Entry 3KLV (X-ray diffraction, 2.60 A resolution); this record covers chains A and B of the 3 polymer chains in the assembly.

[Chain A]
Protein: 3D polymerase
From: Foot-and-mouth disease virus - type C
Notes: EC 2.7.7.48
UniProt: Q9QCE3 (Q9QCE3_9PICO); residues 1-470 here correspond to UniProt positions 1858-2327 (UniProt number = residue number + 1857)
Sequence (476 residues; numbered 1 to 476; the number before each row is that of its first residue):
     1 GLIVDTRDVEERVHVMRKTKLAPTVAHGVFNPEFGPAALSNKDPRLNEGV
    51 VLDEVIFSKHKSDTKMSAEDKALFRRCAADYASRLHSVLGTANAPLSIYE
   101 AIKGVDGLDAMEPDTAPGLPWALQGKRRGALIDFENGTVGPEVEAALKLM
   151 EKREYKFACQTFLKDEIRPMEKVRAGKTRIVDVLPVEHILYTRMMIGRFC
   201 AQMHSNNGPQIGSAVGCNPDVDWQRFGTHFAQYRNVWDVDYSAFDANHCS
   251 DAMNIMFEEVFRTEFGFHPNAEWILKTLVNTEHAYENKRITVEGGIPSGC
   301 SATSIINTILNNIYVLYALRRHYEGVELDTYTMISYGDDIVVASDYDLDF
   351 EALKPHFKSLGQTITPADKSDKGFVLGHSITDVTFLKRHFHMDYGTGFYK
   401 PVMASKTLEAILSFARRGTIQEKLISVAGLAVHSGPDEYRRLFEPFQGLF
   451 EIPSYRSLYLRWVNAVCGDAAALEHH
Sequence notes: engineered mutation Ser62 (Gly1919 in Q9QCE3), Ile296 (Met2153 in Q9QCE3); expression tag (471-476)
Metal / ion sites: Mg2+ site 1: Asp63, Glu293; Mg2+ site 2: Asp238, Asp339
From the paper describing this entry:
  - binding site for the 7-nt RNA strand (chain B): Cys300, Ser301, Ala302
  - binding site for the 5-nt RNA strand: Ser304
  - conformationally variable residues (loop rearrangement): Ser298 to Ala302
  - mutagenesis - G62S/M296I: decreased catalytic activity
  - mutagenesis - M296I: unchanged catalytic activity on poly(A)-oligo(dT)15
  - mutagenesis - G62S: decreased catalytic activity on RMP
  - mutagenesis - G62S: decreased growth

[Chain B]
Molecule: 7-nt RNA strand
Sequence (7 nucleotides; numbered 903 to 909; the number before each row is that of its first residue):
   903 AUGGGCC

[Chain A / chain B interface]
Contacting residue pairs (40; chain A residue first):
  Arg17(A) with A903(B), base contact
  Gly107(A) with G907(B), phosphate contact
  Leu108(A) with G907(B), phosphate contact
  Asp109(A) with G907(B), hydrogen bond to the phosphate; C908(B), phosphate contact
  Thr115(A) with U904(B), phosphate contact; G905(B), hydrogen bond to the phosphate
  Ala116(A) with A903(B), phosphate contact; U904(B), hydrogen bond to the phosphate
  Arg128(A) with U904(B), phosphate contact; G905(B), salt bridge to the phosphate
  Phe162(A) with A903(B), sugar contact
  Lys164(A) with A903(B), hydrogen bond to the base; U904(B), hydrogen bond to the base
  Asp165(A) with A903(B), hydrogen bond to the base
  Val181(A) with U904(B), base contact
  Val183(A) with U904(B), sugar contact
  Ile189(A) with G905(B), sugar contact; G906(B), phosphate contact
  Arg193(A) with G906(B), salt bridge to the phosphate
  His204(A) with G906(B), sugar contact; G907(B), salt bridge to the phosphate
  Val215(A) with G906(B), sugar contact; G907(B), sugar contact
  Gly216(A) with G907(B), hydrogen bond to the sugar; C908(B), sugar contact
  Cys217(A) with G907(B), sugar contact; C908(B), sugar contact
  Asn218(A) with C908(B), hydrogen bond to the sugar; C909(B), phosphate contact
  Gly299(A) with U904(B), hydrogen bond to the sugar; G905(B), sugar contact
  Cys300(A) with U904(B), hydrogen bond to the sugar; G905(B), hydrogen bond to the sugar
  Ser301(A) with G905(B), hydrogen bond to the sugar
  Ala302(A) with G905(B), hydrogen bond to the sugar
  Thr303(A) with G905(B), base contact
  Tyr336(A) with G906(B), base contact; G907(B), sugar contact
  Arg416(A) with A903(B), base contact
Interface residues without a listed pair, chain A (29 interface residues in all): Glu112, Leu163, Pro219

[Summary]
29 residues of chain A and 7 residues of chain B are in contact, with 13 hydrogen bonds and 3 salt bridges.
Polar contacts include Lys164(A)-A903(B), Lys164(A)-U904(B) and Asp165(A)-A903(B). The paper reports a binding
site for the 7-nt RNA strand (chain B) at Cys300(A), Ser301(A) and Ala302(A); G62S/M296I of chain A reduce
catalytic activity; 3 substitutions were tested in all.
Here chain A is 3D polymerase (Foot-and-mouth disease virus - type C) and chain B is a 7-nt RNA strand. Entry
3KLV (M296I G62S mutant of foot-and-mouth disease virus RNA-polymerase in complex with a template- primer RNA)
was determined by X-ray diffraction together with 3KMQ, 3KMS, 3KNA and 3KOA from the same study.
